3GCH - chains A and C of the 3 polymer chains in the assembly; structure by X-ray diffraction, 1.90 A resolution.

# Chain A
Name: Gamma-chymotrypsin
Organism: Bos taurus
Notes: EC 3.4.21.1
Reference sequence: P00766 (CTRA_BOVIN); residue numbers follow UniProt; this construct covers 1-13
Chain sequence (13 residues; row label = number of the first residue in the row):
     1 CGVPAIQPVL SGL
Disordered / not traced: 12-13

# Chain C
Name: Gamma-chymotrypsin
Organism: Bos taurus
Notes: EC 3.4.21.1
Reference sequence: P00766 (CTRA_BOVIN); residue numbers follow UniProt; this construct covers 149-245
Chain sequence (97 residues; row label = number of the first residue in the row):
   149 ANTPDRLQQA SLPLLSNTNC KKYWGTKIKD AMICAGASGV SSCMGDSGGP LVCKKNGAWT
   209 LVGIVSWGSS TCSTSTPGVY ARVTALVNWV QQTLAAN
Disordered / not traced: 149-150
Disulfides: Cys168-Cys182, Cys191-Cys220
Residues lining bound ligands: trans-O-hydroxy-alpha-methyl cinnamate (OAC): Ser190, Cys191, Met192, Gly193, Ser195, Val213, Ser214, Trp215, Gly216, Ser217, Cys220

# How chain A and chain C interact
Contacting residue pairs (7; chain A residue first):
  Cys1(A) with Ala206(C)
  Gly2(A) with Ala206(C); Trp207(C), hydrogen bond (backbone-backbone)
  Val3(A) with Gly205(C)
  Pro4(A) with Trp207(C)
  Val9(A) with Gln157(C), hydrogen bond (backbone-side chain)
  Leu10(A) with Gln157(C)
Also at the interface, not in a pair above, chain A (7 interface residues in all): Pro8

# Overview
The interface between chain A and chain C involves 7 residues on one side and 4 on the other, with 2 hydrogen
bonds. Polar pairs include Val9(A)-Gln157(C) and Gly2(A)-Trp207(C). Ligands of chain C:
trans-O-hydroxy-alpha-methyl cinnamate.
Chain A is Gamma-chymotrypsin and chain C is Gamma-chymotrypsin, both from Bos taurus; the structure,
Chemistry of caged enzymes. binding of photoreversible cinnamates to chymotrypsin, was determined by X-ray
diffraction (same publication as 4GCH).
